5IJO - chains E and K of the 26 polymer chains in the assembly; structure by electron microscopy, 21.40 A resolution (very low resolution: no residue pairs are listed; an interface is given only as per-side residue counts).

== Chain E (and K) ==
Molecule: Nuclear pore complex protein Nup155
Source organism: Homo sapiens
Notes: chain K of this document is another copy of the same molecule, construct and numbering; everything in this record applies to it too
UniProt: O75694 (NU155_HUMAN); numbering as in UniProt (aligned over 1-1391)
Sequence (1391 residues; row label = number of the first residue in the row):
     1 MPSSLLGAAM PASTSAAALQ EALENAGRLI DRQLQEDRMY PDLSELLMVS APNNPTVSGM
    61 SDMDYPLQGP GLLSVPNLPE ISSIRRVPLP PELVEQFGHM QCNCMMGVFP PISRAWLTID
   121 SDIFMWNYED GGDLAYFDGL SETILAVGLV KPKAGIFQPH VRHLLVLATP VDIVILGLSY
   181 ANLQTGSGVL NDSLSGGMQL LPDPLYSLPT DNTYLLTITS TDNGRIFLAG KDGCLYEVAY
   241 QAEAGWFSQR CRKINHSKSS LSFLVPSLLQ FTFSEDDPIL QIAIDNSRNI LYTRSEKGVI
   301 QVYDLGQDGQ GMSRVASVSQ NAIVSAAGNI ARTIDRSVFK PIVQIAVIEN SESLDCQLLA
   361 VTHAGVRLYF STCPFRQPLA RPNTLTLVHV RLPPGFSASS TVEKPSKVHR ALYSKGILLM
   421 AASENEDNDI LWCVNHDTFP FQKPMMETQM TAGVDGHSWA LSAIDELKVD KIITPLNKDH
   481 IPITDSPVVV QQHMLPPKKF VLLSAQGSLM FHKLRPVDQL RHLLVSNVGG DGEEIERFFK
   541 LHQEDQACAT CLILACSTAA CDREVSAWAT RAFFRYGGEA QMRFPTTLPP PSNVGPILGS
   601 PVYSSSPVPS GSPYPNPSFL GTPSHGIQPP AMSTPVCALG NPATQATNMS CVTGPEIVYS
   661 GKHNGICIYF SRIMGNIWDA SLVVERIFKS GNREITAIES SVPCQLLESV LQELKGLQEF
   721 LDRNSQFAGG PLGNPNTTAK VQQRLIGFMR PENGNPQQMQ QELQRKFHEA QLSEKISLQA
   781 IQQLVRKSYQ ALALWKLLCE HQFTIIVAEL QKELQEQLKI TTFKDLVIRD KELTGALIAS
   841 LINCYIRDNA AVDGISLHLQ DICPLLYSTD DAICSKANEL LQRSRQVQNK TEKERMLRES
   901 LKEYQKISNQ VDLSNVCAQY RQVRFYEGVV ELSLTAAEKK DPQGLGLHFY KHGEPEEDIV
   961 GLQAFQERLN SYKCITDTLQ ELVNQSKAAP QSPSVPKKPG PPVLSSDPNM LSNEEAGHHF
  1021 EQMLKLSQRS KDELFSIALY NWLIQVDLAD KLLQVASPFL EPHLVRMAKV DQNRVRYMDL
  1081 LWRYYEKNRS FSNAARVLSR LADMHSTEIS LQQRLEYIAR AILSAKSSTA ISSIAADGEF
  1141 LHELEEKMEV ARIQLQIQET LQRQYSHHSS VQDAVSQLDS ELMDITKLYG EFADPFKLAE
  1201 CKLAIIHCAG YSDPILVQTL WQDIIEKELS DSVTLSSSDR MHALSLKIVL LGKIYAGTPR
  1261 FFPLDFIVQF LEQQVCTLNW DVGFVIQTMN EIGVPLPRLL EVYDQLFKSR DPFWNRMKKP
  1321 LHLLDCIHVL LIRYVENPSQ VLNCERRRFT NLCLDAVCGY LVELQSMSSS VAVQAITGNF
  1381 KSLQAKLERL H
Not modelled in the structure: 1-19, 51-57, 61, 69-71, 183-193, 206, 242-252, 262-275, 314-315, 341, 377-379, 426, 466-473, 526-533, 559-560, 585, 590-657, 685-698, 731-768, 864-870, 888-897, 959, 984-1014, 1030-1033, 1070-1075, 1106, 1126-1138, 1313-1318, 1376-1391

== Interface between chain E and chain K ==
At this resolution (21 A) residue pairs are not listed: 10 residues of chain E and 13 of chain K lie at the interface.

== Overview ==
10 residues of chain E and 13 residues of chain K are in contact.
Chain E and chain K are both Nuclear pore complex protein Nup155 (Homo sapiens); the structure, Alternative
composite structure of the inner ring of the human nuclear pore complex (16 copies of ..., was determined by
electron microscopy, deposited together with 5IJN.
